6JIA - chain A; structure by X-ray diffraction, 1.90 A resolution.

== Chain A ==
Molecule: laminarinase
From: Aquimarina sp
Notes: engineered mutation(s): E135A
Chain sequence (243 residues; row label = number of the first residue in the row):
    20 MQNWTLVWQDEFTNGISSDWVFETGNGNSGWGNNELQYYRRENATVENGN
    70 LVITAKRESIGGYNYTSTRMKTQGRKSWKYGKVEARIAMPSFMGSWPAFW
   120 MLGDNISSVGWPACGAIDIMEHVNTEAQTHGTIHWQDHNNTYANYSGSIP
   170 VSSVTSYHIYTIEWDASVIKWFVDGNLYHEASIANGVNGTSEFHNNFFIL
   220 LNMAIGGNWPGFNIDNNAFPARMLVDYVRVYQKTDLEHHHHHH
Disordered / not traced: 20-21, 253-262
Metal / ion sites: Ca2+: Glu30, Gly68, Asp245
What the authors report for this chain:
  - conformationally variable residues (side-chain flip): Trp130
  - binding site for beta-D-glucopyranose: Asn52, Arg88, Trp130
  - binding site for alpha-D-glucopyranose: Asn52, Trp115, Trp119, His153, Tyr161, Asn221
  - catalytic residues: Trp130

== Summary ==
Glu30, Gly68 and Asp245 coordinate Ca2+. The paper reports the catalytic residue Trp130; a binding site for
alpha-D-glucopyranose at Asn52, Trp115 and Trp119 among others.
Chain A is laminarinase (Aquimarina sp); the structure, Marine bacterial laminarinase mutant E135A complex
with laminaritetraose, was determined by X-ray diffraction, deposited together with 6M6P, 6JH5 and 6JHJ.
